PDB entry 3JXB | X-ray diffraction, 1.67 A resolution | chains A and D of the 4 polymer chains in the assembly

Chain A:
Molecule: 20-nt DNA strand
Sequence (20 nucleotides; row label = number of the first residue in the row):
     1 CATTTAAGAC GTCTTAAATA

Chain D:
Protein: Repressor protein C2
Source organism: Enterobacteria phage P22
Notes: fragment: N-terminal domain:
UniProtKB: P69202 (RPC2_BPP22); residue numbers follow UniProt; this construct covers 2-68
Amino-acid sequence (67 residues; each row starts with the number of its first residue):
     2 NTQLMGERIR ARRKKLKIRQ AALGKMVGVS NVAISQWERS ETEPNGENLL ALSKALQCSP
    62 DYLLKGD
Unresolved in the structure: 2-3
Curated features (UniProtKB/Swiss-Prot):
  - DNA-binding region: Gln21 to Arg40 (H-T-H motif)
What the authors report for this chain:
  - binding site for the 20-nt DNA strand (chain A): Val33
  - specificity-determining residues: Val33, Glu44
  - binding site for the 20-nt DNA strand: Val33, Trp38, Glu44, Asn46, Asn49

How chain A and chain D interact:
Pairs across the interface (14):
  DA2(A) with Arg20(D), salt bridge to the phosphate
  DT3(A) with Arg14(D), salt bridge to the phosphate; Arg20(D), phosphate contact; Gln21(D), hydrogen bond to the phosphate; Asn32(D), base contact
  DT4(A) with Arg11(D), salt bridge to the phosphate; Gln21(D), hydrogen bond to the phosphate; Asn32(D), base contact; Val33(D), base contact; Ser36(D), hydrogen bond to the phosphate; Arg40(D), salt bridge to the phosphate
  DT5(A) with Val33(D), base contact; Arg40(D), salt bridge to the phosphate
  DA6(A) with Val33(D), base contact
Other interface residues (no listed pair), chain A (7 interface residues in all): DA7, DT12
Other interface residues (no listed pair), chain D (10 interface residues in all): Gln37, Asn46

Overview:
7 residues of chain A face 10 of chain D across their interface; the contacts include 3 hydrogen bonds and 5
salt bridges. Polar pairs include DT3(A)-Gln21(D), DT4(A)-Gln21(D) and DT4(A)-Ser36(D). The paper reports a
binding site for the 20-nt DNA strand at Val33(D), Trp38(D) and Glu44(D) among others; a binding site for the
20-nt DNA strand (chain A) at Val33(D).
Here chain A is a 20-nt DNA strand and chain D is Repressor protein C2 (Enterobacteria phage P22). Entry 3JXB
(Crystal structure of the P22 c2 repressor protein in complex with synthetic operator 9C) was determined by
X-ray diffraction together with 3JXC and 3JXD from the same study.
